Entry 5M3M (electron microscopy, 4.00 A resolution); this record covers chains C and K of the 14 polymer chains in the assembly.

[Chain C]
Molecule: DNA-directed RNA polymerases I and III subunit RPAC1
Source organism: Saccharomyces cerevisiae (strain ATCC 204508 / S288c)
Reference sequence: P07703 (RPAC1_YEAST); residue numbers follow UniProt; this construct covers 1-335
Chain sequence (335 residues; row label = number of the first residue in the row):
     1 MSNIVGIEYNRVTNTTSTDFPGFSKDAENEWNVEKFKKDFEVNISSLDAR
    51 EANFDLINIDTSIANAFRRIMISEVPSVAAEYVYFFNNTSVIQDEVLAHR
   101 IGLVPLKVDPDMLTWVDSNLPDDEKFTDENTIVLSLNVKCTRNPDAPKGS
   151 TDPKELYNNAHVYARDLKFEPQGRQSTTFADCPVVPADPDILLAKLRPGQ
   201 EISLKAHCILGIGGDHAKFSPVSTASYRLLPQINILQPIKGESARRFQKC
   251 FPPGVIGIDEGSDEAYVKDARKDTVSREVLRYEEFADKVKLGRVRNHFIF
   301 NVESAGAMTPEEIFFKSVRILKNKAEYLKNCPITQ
Disordered / not traced: 1-30
UniProt features mapped onto this chain:
  - modified residue: Ser-2 (N-acetylserine), Ser-17 (Phosphoserine)

[Chain K]
Molecule: DNA-directed RNA polymerases I and III subunit RPAC2
Source organism: Saccharomyces cerevisiae (strain ATCC 204508 / S288c)
Reference sequence: P28000 (RPAC2_YEAST); residues 1-142 here = UniProt positions 1-142
Chain sequence (142 residues; row label = number of the first residue in the row):
     1 MTEDIEQKKTATEVTPQEPKHIQEEEEQDVDMTGDEEQEEEPDREKIKLL
    51 TQATSEDGTSASFQIVEEDHTLGNALRYVIMKNPDVEFCGYSIPHPSENL
   101 LNIRIQTYGETTAVDALQKGLKDLMDLCDVVESKFTEKIKSM
Disordered / not traced: 1-41
UniProt features mapped onto this chain:
  - modified residue (Phosphothreonine): Thr-15, Thr-33
  - cross-link: Lys-134 (Glycyl lysine isopeptide (Lys-Gly) (interchain with G-Cter in ubiquitin))

[Interface between chain C and chain K]
Pairs across the interface (50; chain C residue first):
  Trp-31(C) / Lys-82(K)
  Phe-36(C) / Leu-127(K)  hydrophobic
  Lys-37(C) / Val-130(K)
  Lys-37(C) / Lys-134(K)  hydrogen bond (backbone-side chain)
  Phe-40(C) / Val-131(K)  hydrophobic
  Phe-40(C) / Lys-134(K)  hydrogen bond (backbone-side chain)
  Val-42(C) / Lys-138(K)  hydrogen bond (backbone-side chain)
  Ile-44(C) / Lys-138(K)
  Ile-44(C) / Ile-139(K)
  Ile-44(C) / Met-142(K)  hydrophobic
  Leu-47(C) / Met-142(K)  hydrophobic
  Asp-60(C) / Tyr-78(K)
  Ser-62(C) / Asn-74(K)  hydrogen bond (side chain-backbone)
  Ser-62(C) / Ala-75(K)
  Ser-62(C) / Tyr-78(K)
  Arg-69(C) / Thr-71(K)
  Glu-311(C) / Phe-135(K)
  Phe-314(C) / Phe-135(K)  hydrophobic
  Phe-315(C) / Glu-132(K)
  Phe-315(C) / Phe-135(K)  hydrophobic
  Phe-315(C) / Thr-136(K)
  Phe-315(C) / Ile-139(K)  hydrophobic
  Val-318(C) / Cys-128(K)  hydrophobic
  Val-318(C) / Glu-132(K)
  Arg-319(C) / Glu-132(K)  salt bridge
  Lys-322(C) / Met-125(K)
  Lys-322(C) / Cys-128(K)
  Lys-322(C) / Asp-129(K)  salt bridge
  Ala-325(C) / Leu-121(K)  hydrophobic
  Ala-325(C) / Met-125(K)  hydrophobic
  Glu-326(C) / Met-125(K)  hydrogen bond (backbone-side chain)
  Tyr-327(C) / Asp-43(K)
  Tyr-327(C) / Lys-46(K)
  Leu-328(C) / Ile-47(K)  hydrophobic
  Leu-328(C) / Leu-121(K)  hydrophobic
  Lys-329(C) / Gln-118(K)  hydrogen bond (backbone-side chain)
  Lys-329(C) / Leu-121(K)
  Lys-329(C) / Lys-122(K)
  Cys-331(C) / Asp-43(K)
  Cys-331(C) / Lys-46(K)
  Cys-331(C) / Ile-47(K)  hydrophobic
  Pro-332(C) / Pro-42(K)
  Pro-332(C) / Asp-43(K)
  Pro-332(C) / Arg-44(K)
  Pro-332(C) / Ile-47(K)
  Thr-334(C) / Arg-44(K)
  Thr-334(C) / Lys-48(K)
  Thr-334(C) / Leu-49(K)  hydrogen bond (backbone-backbone)
  Gln-335(C) / Leu-49(K)
  Gln-335(C) / Thr-51(K)
Also at the interface, not in a pair above, chain C (35 interface residues in all): Val-33, Glu-41, Asn-43, Ser-46, Ile-63, Asn-65, Ala-66, Ile-70, Leu-321, Ile-333
Also at the interface, not in a pair above, chain K (36 interface residues in all): Asp-69, His-70, Leu-72, Val-114, Leu-117, Asp-123, Leu-124

[Overview]
35 residues of chain C face 36 of chain K across their interface, with 7 hydrogen bonds and 2 salt bridges.
Polar pairs include Arg-319(C)/Glu-132(K), Lys-322(C)/Asp-129(K) and Lys-37(C)/Lys-134(K).
Chain C is DNA-directed RNA polymerases I and III subunit RPAC1 and chain K is DNA-directed RNA polymerases I
and III subunit RPAC2, both from Saccharomyces cerevisiae (strain ATCC 204508 / S288c); the structure, Free
monomeric RNA polymerase I at 4.0A resolution, was determined by electron microscopy together with 5M3F from
the same study.
